Entry 8C0F (X-ray diffraction, 2.10 A resolution); this record covers chains B and F of the 6 polymer chains in the assembly.

# Chain B
Molecule: Tubulin beta-2B chain
Organism: Bos taurus
Reference sequence: Q6B856 (TBB2B_BOVIN); the author numbering skips numbers that UniProt does not, so the offset changes along the chain: 1-42 = UniProt 1-42; 45-360 = UniProt 43-358; 369-455 = UniProt 359-445
Sequence (445 residues; numbered 1 to 455; 10 numbers in that range are skipped by the numbering (no residue carries them; nothing is unmodelled there); the number before each row is that of its first residue):
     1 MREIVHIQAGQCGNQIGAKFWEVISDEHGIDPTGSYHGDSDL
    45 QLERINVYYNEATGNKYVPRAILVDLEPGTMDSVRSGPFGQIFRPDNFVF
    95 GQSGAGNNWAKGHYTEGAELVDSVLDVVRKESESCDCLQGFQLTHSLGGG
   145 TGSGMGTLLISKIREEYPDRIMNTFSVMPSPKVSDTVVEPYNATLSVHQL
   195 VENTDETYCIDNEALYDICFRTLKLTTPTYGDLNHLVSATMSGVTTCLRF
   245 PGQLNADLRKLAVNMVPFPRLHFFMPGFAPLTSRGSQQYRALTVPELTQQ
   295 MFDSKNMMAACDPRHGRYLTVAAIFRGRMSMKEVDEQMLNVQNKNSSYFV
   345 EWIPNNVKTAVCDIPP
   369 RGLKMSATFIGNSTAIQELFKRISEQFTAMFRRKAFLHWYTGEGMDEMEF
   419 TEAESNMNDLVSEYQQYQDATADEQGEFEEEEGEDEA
Disordered / not traced: 1, 278-280, 439-455
Bound ions: Mg2+: Gln11 (together with GDP)
Residues lining bound ligands:
  - GDP (guanosine-5'-diphosphate): Gly10, Gln11, Cys12, Gln15, Ile16, Asp69, Ala99, Asn101, Ser140, Gly142, Gly143, Gly144, Thr145, Gly146, Ser147, Val171, Pro173, Val177, Asp179, Glu183, Asn206, Leu209, Tyr224, Leu227, Asn228
  - SOZ (5-fluoranyl-2-(6-fluoranyl-2-methyl-benzimidazol-1-yl)-N4-[4-(trifluoromethyl)phenyl]pyrimidine-4,6-diamine): Val238, Cys241, Leu242, Leu248, Asn249, Asp251, Lys254, Leu255, Asn258, Met259, Thr314, Val315, Ala316, Ala317, Ile318, Asn349, Asn350, Val351, Lys352, Thr353, Ala354, Ile378
Swiss-Prot annotation at these positions:
  - motif: Met1 to Ile4 (MREI motif)
  - binding site (GTP): Gln11, Glu71, Ser140, Gly144, Thr145, Gly146, Asn206, Asn228
  - binding site (Mg(2+)): Glu71
  - modified residue: Ser40 (Phosphoserine), Thr57 (Phosphothreonine), Lys60 (N6-acetyllysine), Ser174 (Phosphoserine), Thr287 (Phosphothreonine), Thr292 (Phosphothreonine), Arg320 (Omega-N-methylarginine), Glu448 (5-glutamyl polyglutamate)
  - cross-link (Glycyl lysine isopeptide (Lys-Gly)): Lys60 (interchain with G-Cter in ubiquitin), Lys326 (interchain with G-Cter in ubiquitin)
From the paper describing this entry:
  - binding site for SOZ: Val238, Cys241, Leu242, Leu248, Lys254, Leu255, Asn258, Met259, Thr314, Ala316, Ile318, Lys352
  - conformationally variable residues (side-chain flip): Lys352

# Chain F
Molecule: Tubulin beta-2B chain
Organism: Gallus gallus
Reference sequence: E1BQ43 (E1BQ43_CHICK); numbering as in UniProt (aligned over 1-378)
Sequence (384 residues; row label = number of the first residue in the row):
     1 MYTFVVRDENSSVYAEVSRLLLATGQWKRLRKDNPRFNLMLGERNRLPFG
    51 RLGHEPGLVQLVNYYRGADKLCRKASLVKLIKTSPELSESCTWFPESYVI
   101 YPTNLKTPVAPAQNGIRHLINNTRTDEREVFLAAYNRRREGREGNVWIAK
   151 SSAGAKGEGILISSEASELLDFIDEQGQVHVIQKYLEKPLLLEPGHRKFD
   201 IRSWVLVDHLYNIYLYREGVLRTSSEPYNSANFQDKTCHLTNHCIQKEYS
   251 KNYGRYEEGNEMFFEEFNQYLMDALNTTLENSILLQIKHIIRSCLMCIEP
   301 AISTKHLHYQSFQLFGFDFMVDEELKVWLIEVNGAPACAQKLYAELCQGI
   351 VDVAISSVFPLADTGQKTSQPTSIFIKLHHHHHH
Disordered / not traced: 103-125, 152-158, 175-178, 363-371, 381-384
Differences from the reference sequence: expression tag (379-384)
Bound ions: Mg2+: Glu331 (together with AMP-PCP)
Residues lining bound ligands: AMP-PCP (ACP; phosphomethylphosphonic acid adenylate ester): Lys74, Ile148, Lys150, Gln183, Lys184, Tyr185, Leu186, Lys198, Asp200, Arg202, Arg222, His239, Leu240, Thr241, Asn242, Asp318, Met320, Ile330, Glu331, Asn333

# Chain B / chain F interface
Residue-residue contacts - 12 pairs, chain B then chain F:
  Leu333(B) with Pro56(F); Gly57(F)
  Gln336(B) with Arg36(F), hydrogen bond
  Asn337(B) with Thr3(F); Arg36(F), hydrogen bond; Leu58(F)
  Lys338(B) with Met1(F); Lys28(F), hydrogen bond (backbone-side chain)
  Ser340(B) with Leu30(F); Asn34(F), hydrogen bond
  Ser341(B) with Arg31(F)
  Asn349(B) with Arg36(F)
Interface residues without a listed pair, chain F (11 interface residues in all): Glu55

# In short
Chain B and chain F form an interface of 7 and 11 residues respectively, with 4 hydrogen bonds. Among the
polar pairs are Gln336(B)-Arg36(F), Asn337(B)-Arg36(F) and Lys338(B)-Lys28(F). Bound to chain B: GDP and
compound SOZ. The paper reports a binding site for SOZ at Val238(B), Cys241(B) and Leu242(B) among others;
conformational variability at Lys352(B).
Chain B is Tubulin beta-2B chain (Bos taurus) and chain F is Tubulin beta-2B chain (Gallus gallus); the
structure, Tubulin-PTC596 complex, was determined by X-ray diffraction.
